4OZ1 - chains A and B of the 3 polymer chains in the assembly; structure by X-ray diffraction, 1.74 A resolution.

[Chain A (and B)]
Molecule: RNA-binding protein 39
From: Homo sapiens
Notes: fragment: 417-530; chain B of this document is another copy of the same molecule, construct and numbering; everything in this record applies to it too
UniProt: Q14498 (RBM39_HUMAN); residues 411-524 here correspond to UniProt positions 417-530 (UniProt number = residue number + 6)
Chain sequence (115 residues; numbered 410 to 524; the number before each row is that of its first residue):
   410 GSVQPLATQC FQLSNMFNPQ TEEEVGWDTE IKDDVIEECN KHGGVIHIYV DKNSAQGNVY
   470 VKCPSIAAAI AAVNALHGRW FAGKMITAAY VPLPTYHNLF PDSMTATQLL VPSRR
Unresolved in the structure: 410-411, 523-524 (chain B: 410-413, 524)
Sequence notes: expression tag (410)
Bound ions: K+: Asn-483, Ala-484, His-486 (shared with Glu-432(B) of chain B)
Residues lining bound ligands: lysine (LYS): Lys-450, His-451, Gly-452, Ala-480
Reported in the primary citation:
  - contacts within the chain: Glu-447/Arg-488 (salt bridge)

[How chain A and chain B interact]
Residue-residue contacts - 15 pairs, chain A then chain B:
  Gln-421(A) / Gly-487(B)  hydrogen bond (side chain-backbone)
  Gln-421(A) / Trp-489(B)  hydrogen bond
  Gln-421(A) / Met-494(B)
  Asp-460(A) / His-486(B)  salt bridge
  Asn-462(A) / Asn-483(B)
  Ser-463(A) / Asn-483(B)
  Ala-464(A) / Asn-483(B)  hydrogen bond (backbone-backbone)
  Asn-467(A) / His-486(B)
  Tyr-469(A) / Gly-487(B)
  Tyr-469(A) / Met-494(B)  hydrophobic
  Ala-498(A) / Trp-489(B)  hydrophobic
  Tyr-499(A) / Trp-489(B)
  Thr-504(A) / Met-494(B)
  Leu-508(A) / His-486(B)
  Leu-508(A) / Met-494(B)  hydrophobic
Also at the interface, not in a pair above, chain A (14 interface residues in all): Gln-465, Val-500, Pro-501
Also at the interface, not in a pair above, chain B (8 interface residues in all): Asn-424, Ala-484, Thr-496

[In short]
14 residues of chain A face 8 of chain B across their interface, with 3 hydrogen bonds and 1 salt bridge.
Polar pairs include Asp-460(A)/His-486(B), Gln-421(A)/Gly-487(B) and Gln-421(A)/Trp-489(B). Bound to chain A:
lysine. The K+ site is built by Asn-483(A), Ala-484(A) and His-486(A). From the paper: contacts within the
chain involving Glu-447(A) and Arg-488(A).
Both chains are RNA-binding protein 39 (Homo sapiens). Entry 4OZ1 (Crystal structure of human CAPERalpha UHM
bound to SF3b155 ULM5) was determined by X-ray diffraction, deposited together with 4OZ0.
